Entry 5JPC (neutron diffraction, 2.50 A resolution); this record covers chain A.

[Chain A]
Molecule: Aminodeoxyfutalosine nucleosidase
Source organism: Helicobacter pylori
Notes: EC 3.2.2.30, 3.2.2.9
UniProtKB: Q9ZMY2 (MQMTN_HELPJ); numbering as in UniProt (aligned over 2-230)
Sequence (229 residues; row label = number of the first residue in the row):
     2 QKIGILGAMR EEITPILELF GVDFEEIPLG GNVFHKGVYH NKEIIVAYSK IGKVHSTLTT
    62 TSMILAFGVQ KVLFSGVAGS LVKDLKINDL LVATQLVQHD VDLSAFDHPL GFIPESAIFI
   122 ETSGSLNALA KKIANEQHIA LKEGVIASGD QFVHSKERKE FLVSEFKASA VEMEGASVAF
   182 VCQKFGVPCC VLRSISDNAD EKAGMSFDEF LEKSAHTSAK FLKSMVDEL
Ligand contacts: FMC ((1S)-1-(7-amino-1H-pyrazolo[4,3-d]pyrimidin-3-yl)-1,4-anhydro-D-ribitol): A9, M10, I52, G53, V78, A79, G80, L104, F107, Q152, F153, V154, H155, V172, E173, M174, E175, R194, S197, D198, A200, A204, F208
Curated features (UniProtKB/Swiss-Prot):
  - active site: E13 (Proton acceptor), D198 (Proton donor)
  - binding site (substrate): G80, V154, M174, E175
What the authors report for this chain:
  - binding site for FMC: D198
  - contacts within the chain: S197-D198 (hydrogen bond)
  - catalytic residues: E13, R194

[In short]
Chain A binds compound FMC. UniProt lists active-site residues E13 and D198 and 4 substrate-binding residues.
From the paper: catalytic residues E13 and R194; a binding site for FMC at D198.
Chain A is Aminodeoxyfutalosine nucleosidase (Helicobacter pylori); the structure, Joint X-ray/neutron
structure of MTAN complex with Formycin A, was determined by neutron diffraction, deposited together with
5CCD, 5CCE, 5K1Z and 5KB3.
